Entry 4L18 (X-ray diffraction, 2.30 A resolution); this record covers chains A and C of the 4 polymer chains in the assembly.

# Chain A
Name: Runt-related transcription factor 1
Source organism: Mus musculus
Reference sequence: Q03347 (RUNX1_MOUSE); residues 48-214 here = UniProt positions 48-214
Chain sequence (167 residues; each row starts with the number of its first residue):
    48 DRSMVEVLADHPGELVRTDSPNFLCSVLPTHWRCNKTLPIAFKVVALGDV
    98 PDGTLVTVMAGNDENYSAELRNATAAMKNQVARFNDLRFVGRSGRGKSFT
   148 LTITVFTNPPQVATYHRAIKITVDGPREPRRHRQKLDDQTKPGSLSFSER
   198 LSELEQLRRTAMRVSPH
Disordered / not traced: 48-52, 178-188, 206-214
Curated features (UniProtKB/Swiss-Prot):
  - region (Interaction with DNA): Arg80 to Thr84, Arg135 to Gly143, Ile168 to Arg177
  - binding site (chloride): Asn112, Glu116, Arg139, Val170
  - modified residue (Phosphoserine): Ser193, Ser212
  - mutagenesis: Arg80 (R80A: Interferes with DNA-binding), Asn109 (N109A: Interferes with heterodimerization), Tyr113 (Y113A: Interferes with heterodimerization), Arg142 (R142A: Interferes with DNA-binding), Lys144 (K144M: Interferes with DNA-binding), Thr149 (T149A: Interferes with heterodimerization), Val170 (V170A: No effect), Asp171 (D171A: Interferes with DNA-binding), Arg174 (R174A: Interferes with DNA-binding), Arg177 (R177A: Interferes with DNA-binding)
From the paper describing this entry:
  - binding site for the 16-nt DNA strand (chain C): Arg205
  - mutagenesis - R205E: abolished binding to cooperative DNA binding by Ets1
  - mutagenesis - S199P: abolished binding to Ets1276-441

# Chain C
Molecule: 16-nt DNA strand
Sequence (16 nucleotides; row label = number of the first residue in the row):
     1 GGAAGCCACATCCTCT

# Interface between chain A and chain C
Residue-residue contacts - 17 pairs, chain A then chain C:
  His78(A) with DG5(C), phosphate contact
  Arg139(A) with DC6(C), salt bridge to the phosphate; DC7(C), salt bridge to the phosphate
  Arg142(A) with DA3(C), hydrogen bond to the base; DA4(C), hydrogen bond to the sugar; DG5(C), phosphate contact
  Gly143(A) with DG5(C), hydrogen bond to the phosphate
  Lys167(A) with DG5(C), salt bridge to the phosphate
  Thr169(A) with DG5(C), phosphate contact; DC6(C), phosphate contact
  Val170(A) with DC6(C), hydrogen bond to the phosphate; DC7(C), base contact
  Asp171(A) with DC6(C), hydrogen bond to the base; DC7(C), hydrogen bond to the base
  Arg174(A) with DC6(C), base contact
  Arg177(A) with DG5(C), hydrogen bond to the base
  Arg205(A) with DA8(C), salt bridge to the phosphate
Other interface residues (no listed pair), chain C (7 interface residues in all): DG2

# Overview
Chain A and chain C form an interface of 11 and 7 residues respectively; the contacts include 7 hydrogen bonds
and 4 salt bridges. Among the polar pairs are Arg142(A)-DA3(C), Asp171(A)-DC6(C) and Asp171(A)-DC7(C). The
paper reports a binding site for the 16-nt DNA strand (chain C) at Arg205(A); R205E of chain A abolishes
binding to cooperative DNA binding by Ets1.
Here chain A is Runt-related transcription factor 1 (Mus musculus) and chain C is a 16-nt DNA strand. Entry
4L18 (Crystal structure of Runx1 and Ets1 bound to TCR alpha promoter (crystal form 3)) was determined by
X-ray diffraction (same publication as 4L0Y and 4L0Z).
